Entry 6HPX (X-ray diffraction, 2.30 A resolution); this record covers chain A.

== Chain A ==
Protein: Protein ENL
From: Homo sapiens
Reference sequence: Q03111 (ENL_HUMAN); numbering as in UniProt (aligned over 1-148)
Amino-acid sequence (155 residues; row label = number of the first residue in the row; numbering starts at 0):
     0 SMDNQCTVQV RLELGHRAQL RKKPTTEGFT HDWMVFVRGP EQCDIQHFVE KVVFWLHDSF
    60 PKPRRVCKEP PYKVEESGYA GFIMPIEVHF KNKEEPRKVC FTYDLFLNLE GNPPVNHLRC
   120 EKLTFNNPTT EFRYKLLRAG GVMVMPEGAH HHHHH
Disordered / not traced: 0-1, 145-154
Sequence notes: expression tag (0, 149-154)
Residues lining bound ligands: GKQ (N-[(3-chlorophenyl)methyl]-1-(2-pyrrolidin-1-ylethyl)benzimidazole-5-carboxamide): F28, H56, S58, F59, P60, G77, Y78, A79, G80, F81
From the paper describing this entry:
  - binding site for GKQ: H56, S58, Y78, A79
  - conformationally variable residues (side-chain flip): Y78

== Overview ==
Bound to chain A: compound GKQ. The paper reports a binding site for GKQ at H56, S58 and Y78 among others;
conformational variability at Y78.
Chain A is Protein ENL (Homo sapiens); the structure, Crystal structure of ENL (MLLT1) in complex with
compound 19, was determined by X-ray diffraction, deposited together with 6HPW, 6HPY, 6HPZ and 6HQ0.
